PDB entry 8TVH | electron microscopy, 3.60 A resolution | chains G and B of the 9 polymer chains in the assembly

[Chain G]
Molecule: 4G5 heavy chain
Source organism: Mus musculus
Chain sequence (120 residues; each row starts with the number of its first residue):
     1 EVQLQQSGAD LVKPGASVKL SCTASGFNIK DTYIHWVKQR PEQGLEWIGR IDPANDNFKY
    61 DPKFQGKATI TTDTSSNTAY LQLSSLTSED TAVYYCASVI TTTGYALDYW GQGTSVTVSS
Cystine bridges: Cys-22/Cys-96

[Chain B]
Molecule: Fusion glycoprotein
Source organism: Langya virus
Reference sequence: A0AA82WPF7 (A0AA82WPF7_9MONO); numbering as in UniProt (aligned over 1-478)
Chain sequence (534 residues; numbered 1 to 534; the number before each row is that of its first residue):
     1 MAFLKSAIIC YLLFYPHIVK SSLHYDSLSK VGIIKGLTYN YKIKGSPSTK LMVVKLIPNI
    61 DGVRNCTQKQ FDEYKNLVKN VLEPVKLALN AMLDNVKSGN NKYRFAGAIM AGVALGVATA
   121 ATVTAGIALH RSNENAQAIA NMKNAIQNTN EAVKQLQLAN KQTLAVIDTI RGEINNNIIP
   181 VINQLSCDTI GLSVGIKLTQ YYSEILTAFG PALQNPVNTR ITIQAISSVF NRNFDELLKI
   241 MGYTSGDLYE ILHSGLIRGN IIDVDVEAGY IALEIEFPNL TLVPNAVVQE LMPISYNVDG
   301 DEWVTLVPRF VLTRTTLLSN IDTSRCTVTE SSVICDNDYA LPMSYELIGC LQGDTSKCAR
   361 EKVVSSYVPR FALSDGLVYA NCLNTICRCM DTDTPISQSL GTTVSLLDNK KCLVYQVGDI
   421 LISVGSYLGE GEYSADNVEL GPPVVIDKID IGNQLAGINQ TLQNAEDYIE KSEEFLKGIN
   481 PSMKQIEDKI EEILSKIYHI ENEIARIKKL IGEAPGGSIE GRGSGGGSHH HHHH
Disordered / not traced: 1-134, 187-447, 482-534
Covalently attached groups: N-acetylglucosamine (NAG) linked to Asn-459
Differences from the reference sequence: expression tag (479-534)
From the paper describing this entry:
  - post-translational modification sites: Asn-459
  - mutagenesis - I167F/S186P: decreased stability
  - mutagenesis - N95C/A114C: increased stability

[Chain G / chain B interface]
Contacting residue pairs (11):
  Asp-31(G) / Lys-477(B)
  Tyr-33(G) / Glu-474(B)
  Tyr-33(G) / Lys-477(B)
  Arg-50(G) / Glu-470(B)  salt bridge
  Asp-52(G) / Lys-477(B)  salt bridge
  Lys-59(G) / Glu-470(B)  salt bridge
  Thr-103(G) / Glu-474(B)  hydrogen bond (side chain-backbone)
  Thr-103(G) / Phe-475(B)
  Gly-104(G) / Lys-471(B)  hydrogen bond (backbone-side chain)
  Gly-104(G) / Glu-474(B)
  Tyr-105(G) / Phe-475(B)  hydrophobic
Interface residues without a listed pair, chain G (9 interface residues in all): Ala-54
Interface residues without a listed pair, chain B (6 interface residues in all): Gly-478
Interface features reported in the paper:
  - epitope / paratope residues, chain B: Glu-470(B), Lys-471(B), Glu-474(B), Phe-475(B), Lys-477(B), Gly-478(B)

[Overview]
The interface between chain G and chain B involves 9 residues on one side and 6 on the other, with 2 hydrogen
bonds and 3 salt bridges. Polar pairs include Arg-50(G)/Glu-470(B), Asp-52(G)/Lys-477(B) and
Lys-59(G)/Glu-470(B). N-acetylglucosamine is covalently linked to Asn-459(B). From the paper: I167F/S186P of
chain B reduce stability; epitope/paratope residues Glu-470(B), Lys-471(B) and Glu-474(B) among others.
Chain G is 4G5 heavy chain (Mus musculus) and chain B is Fusion glycoprotein (Langya virus); the structure,
Langya henipavirus postfusion F protein in complex with 4G5 Fab, local refinement of the viral membrane ...,
was determined by electron microscopy.
